PDB entry 9C8N | X-ray diffraction, 1.55 A resolution | chain A

[Chain A]
Protein: Cyclic GMP-AMP synthase
From: Homo sapiens
Notes: EC 2.7.7.86
UniProt: Q8N884 (CGAS_HUMAN); numbering as in UniProt (aligned over 157-522)
Amino-acid sequence (367 residues; numbered 156 to 522; the number before each row is that of its first residue):
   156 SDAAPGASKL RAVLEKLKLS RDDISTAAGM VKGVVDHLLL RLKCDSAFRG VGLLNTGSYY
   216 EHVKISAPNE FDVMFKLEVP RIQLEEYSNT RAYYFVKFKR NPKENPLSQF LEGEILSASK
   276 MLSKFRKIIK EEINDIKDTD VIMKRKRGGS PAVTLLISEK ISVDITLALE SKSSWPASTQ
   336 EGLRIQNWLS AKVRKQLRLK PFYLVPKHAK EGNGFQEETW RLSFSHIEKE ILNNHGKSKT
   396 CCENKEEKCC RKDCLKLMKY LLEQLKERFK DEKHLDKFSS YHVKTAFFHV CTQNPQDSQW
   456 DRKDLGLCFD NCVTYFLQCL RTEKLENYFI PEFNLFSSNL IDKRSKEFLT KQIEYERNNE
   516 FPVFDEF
Unresolved in the structure: 156-162, 253-260, 289-293, 367-370, 521-522
Sequence notes: expression tag (156); engineered mutation Glu427 (Lys in Q8N884)
Metal / ion sites: Mg2+ site 1: Glu225, Asp227, Asp319 (together with A1AU3, AMP-PNP); Mg2+ site 2: Glu225, Asp227 (together with AMP-PNP); Zn2+: His390, Cys396, Cys397, Cys404
Ligand contacts:
  - A1AU3 (1-[(1S)-6,7-dichloro-1-methyl-1,3,4,5-tetrahydro-2H-pyrido[4,3-b]indol-2-yl]-2-methoxyethan-1-one): Glu225, Asp227, Ser305, Pro306, Ala307, Asp319, Thr321, Val360, Lys362, Arg376, Leu377, Ser378
  - AMP-PNP (ANP; phosphoaminophosphonic acid-adenylate ester): Gly212, Ser213, Glu216, Lys219, Glu225, Asp227, Asp319, Arg376, Ser380, Glu383, Lys414, Ser435, Tyr436, Lys439
Curated features (UniProtKB/Swiss-Prot):
  - region: Lys384 to Lys407 (DNA-binding)
  - motif: Leu169 to Leu174 (Nuclear export signal), Asp295 to Ser305 (Nuclear localization signal), Lys299 to Arg302 (KRKR-loop)
  - binding site (GTP): Thr211, Asp319, Arg376 to Glu383
  - binding site (ATP): Ser213, Glu225 to Asp227, Ser380 to Glu383, Lys414, Ser435 to Lys439
  - binding site (Mg(2+)): Glu225, Asp227, Asp319
  - binding site (2',3'-cGAMP): Asp227, Asp319, Lys362, Arg376
  - binding site (Zn(2+)): His390, Cys396, Cys397, Cys404
  - site: Asp157, Ala158 (Cleavage), Lys187 (Important for preferential detection of curved long DNA), Leu195 (Important for preferential detection of curved long DNA), Arg255 (Arginine-anchor), Asp319, Ile320 (Cleavage)
  - modified residue: Asp191 (PolyADP-ribosyl aspartic acid), Asn210 (Microbial infection: Deamidated asparagine), Ser213 (Phosphoserine), Tyr215 (Phosphotyrosine), Glu286 (5-glutamyl polyglutamate), Ser305 (Phosphoserine), Glu314 (5-glutamyl glutamate), Lys384 (N6-acetyllysine), Asn389 (Microbial infection: Deamidated asparagine), Lys392 (N6-acetyllysine), Lys394 (N6-acetyllysine), Lys414 (N6-acetyllysine), Ser434 (Phosphoserine), Ser435 (Phosphoserine), Gln451 (Microbial infection: Deamidated glutamine), Gln454 (Microbial infection: Deamidated glutamine), Lys506 (N6-methyllysine)
  - lipidation (S-palmitoyl cysteine): Cys404, Cys405, Cys474
  - cross-link (Glycyl lysine isopeptide (Lys-Gly)): Lys173 (interchain with G-Cter in ubiquitin), Lys231 (interchain with G-Cter in SUMO), Lys285 (interchain with G-Cter in ubiquitin), Lys347 (interchain with G-Cter in SUMO), Lys384 (interchain with G-Cter in SUMO), Lys394 (interchain with G-Cter in SUMO), Lys411 (interchain with G-Cter in ubiquitin), Lys414 (interchain with G-Cter in ubiquitin), Lys428 (interchain with G-Cter in ubiquitin), Lys479 (interchain with G-Cter in SUMO)
  - natural variant: Gly303 (G303E: Found in patients with tumors), Lys432 (K432T: Found in patients with uterine endometrioid carcinoma)
  - mutagenesis: Asp157 (D157A: No effect on type I IFN and RSAD2 induction. Highly decreases cleavage by CASP1 and enhances type I IFN and enhances RSAD2 induction upon DNA virus infection ...), Leu169 to Leu174 (Abolished export from the nucleus to the cytosol in response to DNA stimulation), Lys171 to Leu174 (Abolishes DNA-binding but does not affect translocation to the nucleus following treatment with etoposide; when associated with A-407), Lys171 (K171A: No effect on stimulation of interferon production), Leu172 (L172A: Impaired type-I interferon production in response to DNA stimulation), Lys173 (K173A: Strongly reduces enzyme activity and stimulation of interferon production; when associated with A-176. No effect on stimulation of interferon production ...), Leu174 (L174N: Strongly reduces enzyme activity and stimulation of interferon production), Arg176 (R176A: Strongly reduces enzyme activity and stimulation of interferon production; when associated with A-173), Lys187 (K187N: Induces alteration of the DNA-binding surface and leads to increased synthesis of cyclic GMP-AMP (cGAMP); when associated with R-195), Asp191 (D191A: Abolished poly-ADP-ribosylation by PARP1, stimulating interferon production), Leu195 (L195R: Induces alteration of the DNA-binding surface and leads to increased synthesis of cyclic GMP-AMP (cGAMP); when associated with N-187), Asn210 to Tyr214 (Abolishes DNA-binding but does not affect translocation to the nucleus following treatment with etoposide; when associated with A-384), 58 further mutagenesis entries in UniProt
From the paper describing this entry:
  - binding site for A1AU3: Pro306, Ala307
  - mutagenesis - T321I (Kd 8.9 uM): decreased binding to G150
  - mutagenesis - T321I: decreased catalytic activity

[In short]
Chain A binds compound A1AU3 and AMP-PNP. Glu225, Asp227 and Asp319 coordinate Mg2+ site 1. Curated annotation
(UniProt) lists 10 GTP-binding residues, 14 ATP-binding residues, 3 Mg2+-binding residues and 4 residues
binding 2',3'-cGAMP. From the paper: a binding site for A1AU3 at Pro306 and Ala307; T321I reduces binding to
G150.
Chain A is Cyclic GMP-AMP synthase (Homo sapiens); the structure, Crystal Structure of human cyclic GMP-AMP
synthase in complex with AMPPNP and compound 1, was determined by X-ray diffraction, deposited together with
9C8T.
